Entry 9CQ4 (electron microscopy, 3.27 A resolution); this record covers chains F and G of the 12 polymer chains in the assembly.

== Chain F ==
Protein: T-cell surface glycoprotein CD3 epsilon chain
Source organism: Homo sapiens
UniProtKB: P07766 (CD3E_HUMAN); residues 1-207 here = UniProt positions 1-207
Sequence (210 residues; row label = number of the first residue in the row):
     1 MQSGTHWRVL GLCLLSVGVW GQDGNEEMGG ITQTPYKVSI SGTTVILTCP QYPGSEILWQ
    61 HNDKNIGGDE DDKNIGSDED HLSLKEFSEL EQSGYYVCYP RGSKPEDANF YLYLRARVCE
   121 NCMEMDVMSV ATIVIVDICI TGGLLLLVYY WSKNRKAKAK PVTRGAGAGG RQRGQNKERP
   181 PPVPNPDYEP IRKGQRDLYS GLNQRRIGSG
Not modelled in the structure: 1-32, 157-210
Disulfide bonds: C49-C98, C119-C122
Construct notes: expression tag (208-210)

== Chain G ==
Protein: T-cell surface glycoprotein CD3 gamma chain
Source organism: Homo sapiens
UniProtKB: P09693 (CD3G_HUMAN); residues 1-182 here = UniProt positions 1-182
Sequence (185 residues; each row starts with the number of its first residue):
     1 MEQGKGLAVL ILAIILLQGT LAQSIKGNHL VKVYDYQEDG SVLLTCDAEA KNITWFKDGK
    61 MIGFLTEDKK KWNLGSNAKD PRGMYQCKGS QNKSKPLQVY YRMCQNCIEL NAATISGFLF
   121 AEIVSIFVLA VGVYFIAGQD GVRQSRASDK QTLLPNDQLY QPLKDREDDQ YSHLQGNQLR
   181 RNGSG
Not modelled in the structure: 1-22, 139-185
Disulfide bonds: C46-C87, C104-C107
Glycans and other covalent adducts: N-acetylglucosamine (NAG) linked to N52
Construct notes: expression tag (183-185)
Curated features (UniProtKB/Swiss-Prot):
  - motif: L153, L154 (Di-leucine motif)
  - modified residue (Phosphoserine): S145, S148
  - glycosylation (N-linked (GlcNAc...) asparagine): N52, N92
Reported in the primary citation:
  - post-translational modification sites: N52

== Chain F / chain G interface ==
Contacting residue pairs - 66 pairs, chain F then chain G:
  P35(F) - Q98(G)
  Y36(F) - Q98(G)  hydrogen bond (backbone-side chain)
  V38(F) - Y100(G)  hydrophobic
  I40(F) - R102(G)
  D63(F) - Q23(G)
  E89(F) - M103(G)
  Y95(F) - Q23(G)
  Y95(F) - K32(G)
  Y95(F) - V33(G)  hydrogen bond (side chain-backbone)
  E106(F) - I25(G)
  E106(F) - G27(G)
  D107(F) - K26(G)  salt bridge
  D107(F) - K95(G)
  A108(F) - H29(G)
  A108(F) - K95(G)  hydrogen bond (backbone-side chain)
  N109(F) - K95(G)
  N109(F) - P96(G)
  F110(F) - P96(G)
  F110(F) - Q98(G)
  Y111(F) - Q23(G)  hydrogen bond (side chain-backbone)
  Y111(F) - S24(G)  hydrogen bond
  Y111(F) - H29(G)
  Y111(F) - L97(G)  hydrophobic
  Y111(F) - Q98(G)  hydrogen bond (backbone-backbone)
  L112(F) - Q98(G)
  Y113(F) - V33(G)  hydrophobic
  Y113(F) - Q98(G)  hydrogen bond (backbone-backbone)
  Y113(F) - Y100(G)  hydrogen bond (backbone-backbone)
  Y113(F) - Y101(G)
  L114(F) - Y100(G)  hydrophobic
  R115(F) - Y100(G)  hydrogen bond (backbone-backbone)
  R115(F) - Y101(G)
  R115(F) - R102(G)  hydrogen bond (backbone-backbone)
  R115(F) - M103(G)
  A116(F) - R102(G)
  R117(F) - R102(G)  hydrogen bond (backbone-side chain)
  R117(F) - M103(G)
  R117(F) - C104(G)
  E120(F) - E109(G)
  N121(F) - I108(G)
  N121(F) - E109(G)
  N121(F) - L110(G)  hydrogen bond (backbone-backbone)
  N121(F) - N111(G)
  C122(F) - C104(G)  hydrophobic
  C122(F) - I108(G)
  C122(F) - E109(G)  hydrogen bond
  M123(F) - N106(G)
  M123(F) - C107(G)  hydrogen bond (backbone-side chain)
  M123(F) - I108(G)  hydrogen bond (backbone-backbone)
  M123(F) - L110(G)  hydrophobic
  E124(F) - N106(G)
  E124(F) - C107(G)
  M125(F) - N106(G)  hydrogen bond (backbone-backbone)
  M125(F) - I108(G)  hydrophobic
  D137(F) - E122(G)
  T141(F) - I126(G)
  L144(F) - I126(G)  hydrophobic
  L145(F) - L129(G)
  L145(F) - A130(G)
  L145(F) - V133(G)  hydrophobic
  V148(F) - A130(G)
  V148(F) - Y134(G)  hydrophobic
  Y149(F) - V133(G)
  Y149(F) - I136(G)  hydrophobic
  S152(F) - Y134(G)  hydrogen bond (side chain-backbone)
  S152(F) - A137(G)
Also at the interface, not in a pair above, chain F (38 interface residues in all): Q33, N62, V118, C119, W151, K156
Also at the interface, not in a pair above, chain G (36 interface residues in all): Y36, Q37, D80, M84, V99

== In short ==
38 residues of chain F face 36 of chain G across their interface; the contacts include 17 hydrogen bonds and 1
salt bridge. Polar pairs include D107(F)-K26(G), Y36(F)-Q98(G) and Y95(F)-V33(G). N-acetylglucosamine is
covalently linked to N52(G). From the paper: a modification site at N52(G).
Chain F is T-cell surface glycoprotein CD3 epsilon chain and chain G is T-cell surface glycoprotein CD3 gamma
chain, both from Homo sapiens; the structure, G115 gamma delta TCR/CD3 complex bound by OKT3 Fab, was
determined by electron microscopy, deposited together with 9CQ7, 9CQ8 and 9CQL.
